4J35 - chain A; structure by X-ray diffraction, 1.78 A resolution.

[Chain A]
Molecule: Phosphotriesterase, putative
From: Deinococcus radiodurans
UniProtKB: Q9RVU2 (Q9RVU2_DEIRA); residue numbers follow UniProt; this construct covers 1-323
Sequence (323 residues; numbered 1 to 323; the number before each row is that of its first residue):
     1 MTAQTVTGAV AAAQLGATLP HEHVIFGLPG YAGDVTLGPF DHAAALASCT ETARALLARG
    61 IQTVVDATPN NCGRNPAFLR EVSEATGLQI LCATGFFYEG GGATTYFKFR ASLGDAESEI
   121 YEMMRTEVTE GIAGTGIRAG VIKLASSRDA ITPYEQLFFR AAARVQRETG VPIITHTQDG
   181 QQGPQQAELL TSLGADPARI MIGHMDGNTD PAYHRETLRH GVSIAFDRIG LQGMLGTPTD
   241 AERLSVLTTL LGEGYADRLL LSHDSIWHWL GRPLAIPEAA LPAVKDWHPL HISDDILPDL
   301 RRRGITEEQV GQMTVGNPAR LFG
Unresolved in the structure: 1
Construct notes: engineered mutation Leu28 (Tyr in Q9RVU2), Asn71 (Asp in Q9RVU2), Phe97 (Tyr in Q9RVU2), Gly101 (Glu in Q9RVU2), Asp179 (Glu in Q9RVU2), Leu235 (Val in Q9RVU2), Leu274 (Pro in Q9RVU2)
Modified / non-standard residues: Lys143 (lysine nz-carboxylic acid; KCX)
Bound ions: Co2+ site 1: His21, His23, Lys143, Asp264; Co2+ site 2: Lys143, His176, His204
What the authors report for this chain:
  - Co2+ coordination: His21, His23, Lys143, His176, His204, Asp264
  - post-translational modification sites: Lys143
  - conformationally variable residues (side-chain flip): Arg228, Met234, Trp269
  - catalytic residues: Phe26 (from molecular simulation)
  - mutagenesis - R228H: decreased catalytic activity (organophosphatase activity)
  - mutagenesis - Y28L/D71N/Y97F/E101G/E179D/V235L/P274L: increased catalytic activity on organophosphates
  - mutagenesis - D71N/E179D/L270M (25-fold), D71N/E101G/E179D/V235L/L270M: increased catalytic activity on paraoxon
  - mutagenesis - Y28L/D71N/E101G/E179D/V235L/L270M, Y28L/D71N/Y97F/E101G/E179D/V235L/L270M: increased catalytic activity on OP 1-7

[Summary]
His21, His23, Lys143 and Asp264 form the Co2+ site 1. The Co2+ site 2 is built by Lys143, His176 and His204.
The paper reports the catalytic residue Phe26; D71N/E179D/L270M and D71N/E101G/E179D/V235L/L270M increase
catalytic activity on paraoxon; 6 substitutions were tested in all.
Chain A is Phosphotriesterase, putative (Deinococcus radiodurans); the structure, Molecular Engineering of
Organophosphate Hydrolysis Activity from a Weak Promiscuous Lactonase Template, was determined by X-ray
diffraction, deposited together with 4J2M and 4J5N.
